7THO - chains B and M of the 5 polymer chains in the assembly; structure by X-ray diffraction, 2.75 A resolution.

Chain B:
Name: Integrin beta-3
Organism: Homo sapiens
UniProt: P05106 (ITB3_HUMAN); residues 1-471 here correspond to UniProt positions 27-497 (UniProt number = residue number + 26)
Sequence (471 residues; row label = number of the first residue in the row):
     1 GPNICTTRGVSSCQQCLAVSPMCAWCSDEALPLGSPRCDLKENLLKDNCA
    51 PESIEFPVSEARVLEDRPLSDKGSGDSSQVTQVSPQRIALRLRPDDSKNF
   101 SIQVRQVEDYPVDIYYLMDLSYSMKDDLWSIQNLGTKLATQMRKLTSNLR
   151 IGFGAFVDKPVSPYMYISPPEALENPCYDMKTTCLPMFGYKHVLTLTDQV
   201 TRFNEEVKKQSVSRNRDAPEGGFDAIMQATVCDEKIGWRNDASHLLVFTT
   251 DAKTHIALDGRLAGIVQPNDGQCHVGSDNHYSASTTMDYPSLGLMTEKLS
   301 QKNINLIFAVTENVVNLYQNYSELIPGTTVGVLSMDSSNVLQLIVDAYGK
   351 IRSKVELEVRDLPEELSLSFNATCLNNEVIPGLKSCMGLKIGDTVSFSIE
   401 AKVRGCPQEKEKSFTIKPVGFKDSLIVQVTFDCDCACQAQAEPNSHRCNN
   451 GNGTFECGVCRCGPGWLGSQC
Disordered / not traced: 467-471
Curated features (UniProtKB/Swiss-Prot):
  - region: Cys177 to Cys184 (Involved in CX3CL1-, NRG1-, FGF1- and IGF1-binding), Gln267 to Met287 (CX3CL1-binding)
  - binding site (Mg(2+)): Ser121, Ser123, Glu220
  - binding site (Ca(2+)): Ser123, Asp126, Asp127, Asp158, Asn215, Asp217, Pro219, Glu220, Asp251, Met335
  - glycosylation (N-linked (GlcNAc...) asparagine): Asn99, Asn320, Asn371, Asn452
Cystine bridges: Cys5-Cys23, Cys13-Cys435, Cys16-Cys38, Cys26-Cys49, Cys177-Cys184, Cys232-Cys273, Cys374-Cys386, Cys406-Cys433, Cys437-Cys457, Cys448-Cys460
Glycans and other covalent adducts: N-acetylglucosamine (NAG) linked to Asn99, Asn320, Asn371
Ion coordination: Mg2+: Ser121, Ser123, Glu220 (shared with Asp4(M) of chain M); Ca2+ site 1: Ser123, Asp127; Ca2+ site 2: Asp158, Asn215, Asp217, Pro219, Glu220
What the authors report for this chain:
  - binding site for Eptifibatide (chain M): Tyr122
  - Mg2+ coordination: Ser123
  - mutagenesis - N305T (6-fold): increased binding to FITC-echistatin

Chain M:
Name: Eptifibatide
Sequence (8 residues; row label = number of the first residue in the row):
     1 XXGDWPCX
Modified residues: MPT (beta-mercaptopropionic acid) at position 1; HRG (L-homoarginine) at position 2; NH2 (amino group) at position 8
Glycans and other covalent adducts: covalent link MPT_1-Cys7
Ion coordination: Mg2+: Asp4 (shared with Ser121(B), Ser123(B), Glu220(B) of chain B)

Interface between chain B and chain M:
Residue-residue contacts (13):
  Ser121(B) with Asp4(M), hydrogen bond
  Tyr122(B) with Asp4(M), hydrogen bond (backbone-side chain)
  Ser123(B) with Asp4(M), hydrogen bond (backbone-side chain); Trp5(M); Pro6(M)
  Arg214(B) with Asp4(M)
  Asn215(B) with Asp4(M), hydrogen bond
  Arg216(B) with Gly3(M); Asp4(M), hydrogen bond (backbone-backbone)
  Asp217(B) with Asp4(M)
  Ala218(B) with HRG_2(M); Gly3(M)
  Glu220(B) with Asp4(M)
Other interface residues (no listed pair), chain M (6 interface residues in all): MPT_1

In short:
Chain B and chain M form an interface of 9 and 6 residues respectively, with 5 hydrogen bonds. Polar pairs
include Ser121(B)-Asp4(M), Tyr122(B)-Asp4(M) and Ser123(B)-Asp4(M). Covalently linked N-acetylglucosamine: at
Asn99(B), Asn320(B) and Asn371(B). The paper reports a binding site for Eptifibatide (chain M) at Tyr122(B);
N305T of chain B increases binding to FITC-echistatin.
Chain B is Integrin beta-3 (Homo sapiens) and chain M is Eptifibatide; the structure, Integrin alpha IIB beta3
complex with Eptifibatide, was determined by X-ray diffraction (same publication as 7L8P, 7TCT, 7TD8, 7TMZ,
7TPD, 7U60 and 15 further entries).
